Entry 3T6W (X-ray diffraction, 2.15 A resolution); this record covers chain A.

== Chain A ==
Name: Laccase
Organism: Steccherinum ochraceum
Notes: EC 1.10.3.2
Sequence (495 residues; row label = number of the first residue in the row):
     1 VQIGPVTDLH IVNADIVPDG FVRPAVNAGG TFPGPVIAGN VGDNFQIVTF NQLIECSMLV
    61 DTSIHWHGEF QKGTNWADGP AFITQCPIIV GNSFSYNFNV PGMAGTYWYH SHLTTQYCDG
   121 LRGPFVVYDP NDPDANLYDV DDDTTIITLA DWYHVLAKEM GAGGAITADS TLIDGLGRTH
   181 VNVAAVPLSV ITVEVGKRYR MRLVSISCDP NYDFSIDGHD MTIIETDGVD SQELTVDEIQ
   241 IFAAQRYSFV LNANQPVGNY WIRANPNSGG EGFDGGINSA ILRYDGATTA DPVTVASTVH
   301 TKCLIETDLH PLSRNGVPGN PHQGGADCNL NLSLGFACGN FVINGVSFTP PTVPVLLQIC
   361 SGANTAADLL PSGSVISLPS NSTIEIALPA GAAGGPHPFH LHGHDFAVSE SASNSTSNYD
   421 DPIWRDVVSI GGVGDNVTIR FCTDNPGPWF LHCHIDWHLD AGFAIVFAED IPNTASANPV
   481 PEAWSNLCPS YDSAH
Disulfide bonds: C86-C488, C118-C208
Covalent attachments: N-acetylglucosamine (NAG) linked to N436
Ion coordination: Cu ion site 1: H65, H400; Cu ion site 2: H67, H110, H454 (together with oxygen molecule); Cu ion site 3: H112, H402, H452 (together with oxygen molecule); Cu ion site 4: H397, C453, H458
Ligand contacts: oxygen molecule: H65, H67, W108, H110, H112, H400, H402, H452, H454

== Summary ==
Bound to chain A: oxygen molecule. N-acetylglucosamine is covalently linked to N436. The Cu ion site 1 is
built by H65 and H400. The Cu ion site 2 is built by H67, H110 and H454.
Chain A is Laccase (Steccherinum ochraceum); the structure, Crystal Structure of Steccherinum ochraceum
Laccase obtained by multi-crystals composite data collection technique (10% dose), was determined by X-ray
diffraction together with 3T6V, 3T6X, 3T6Z and 3T71 from the same study.
